PDB entry 3S1N | X-ray diffraction, 3.10 A resolution | chains A and B of the 12 polymer chains in the assembly

== Chain A ==
Molecule: DNA-directed RNA polymerase II subunit RPB1
From: Saccharomyces cerevisiae
Notes: EC 2.7.7.6
Reference sequence: P04050 (RPB1_YEAST); numbering as in UniProt (aligned over 1-1733)
Chain sequence (1733 residues; numbered 1 to 1733; the number before each row is that of its first residue):
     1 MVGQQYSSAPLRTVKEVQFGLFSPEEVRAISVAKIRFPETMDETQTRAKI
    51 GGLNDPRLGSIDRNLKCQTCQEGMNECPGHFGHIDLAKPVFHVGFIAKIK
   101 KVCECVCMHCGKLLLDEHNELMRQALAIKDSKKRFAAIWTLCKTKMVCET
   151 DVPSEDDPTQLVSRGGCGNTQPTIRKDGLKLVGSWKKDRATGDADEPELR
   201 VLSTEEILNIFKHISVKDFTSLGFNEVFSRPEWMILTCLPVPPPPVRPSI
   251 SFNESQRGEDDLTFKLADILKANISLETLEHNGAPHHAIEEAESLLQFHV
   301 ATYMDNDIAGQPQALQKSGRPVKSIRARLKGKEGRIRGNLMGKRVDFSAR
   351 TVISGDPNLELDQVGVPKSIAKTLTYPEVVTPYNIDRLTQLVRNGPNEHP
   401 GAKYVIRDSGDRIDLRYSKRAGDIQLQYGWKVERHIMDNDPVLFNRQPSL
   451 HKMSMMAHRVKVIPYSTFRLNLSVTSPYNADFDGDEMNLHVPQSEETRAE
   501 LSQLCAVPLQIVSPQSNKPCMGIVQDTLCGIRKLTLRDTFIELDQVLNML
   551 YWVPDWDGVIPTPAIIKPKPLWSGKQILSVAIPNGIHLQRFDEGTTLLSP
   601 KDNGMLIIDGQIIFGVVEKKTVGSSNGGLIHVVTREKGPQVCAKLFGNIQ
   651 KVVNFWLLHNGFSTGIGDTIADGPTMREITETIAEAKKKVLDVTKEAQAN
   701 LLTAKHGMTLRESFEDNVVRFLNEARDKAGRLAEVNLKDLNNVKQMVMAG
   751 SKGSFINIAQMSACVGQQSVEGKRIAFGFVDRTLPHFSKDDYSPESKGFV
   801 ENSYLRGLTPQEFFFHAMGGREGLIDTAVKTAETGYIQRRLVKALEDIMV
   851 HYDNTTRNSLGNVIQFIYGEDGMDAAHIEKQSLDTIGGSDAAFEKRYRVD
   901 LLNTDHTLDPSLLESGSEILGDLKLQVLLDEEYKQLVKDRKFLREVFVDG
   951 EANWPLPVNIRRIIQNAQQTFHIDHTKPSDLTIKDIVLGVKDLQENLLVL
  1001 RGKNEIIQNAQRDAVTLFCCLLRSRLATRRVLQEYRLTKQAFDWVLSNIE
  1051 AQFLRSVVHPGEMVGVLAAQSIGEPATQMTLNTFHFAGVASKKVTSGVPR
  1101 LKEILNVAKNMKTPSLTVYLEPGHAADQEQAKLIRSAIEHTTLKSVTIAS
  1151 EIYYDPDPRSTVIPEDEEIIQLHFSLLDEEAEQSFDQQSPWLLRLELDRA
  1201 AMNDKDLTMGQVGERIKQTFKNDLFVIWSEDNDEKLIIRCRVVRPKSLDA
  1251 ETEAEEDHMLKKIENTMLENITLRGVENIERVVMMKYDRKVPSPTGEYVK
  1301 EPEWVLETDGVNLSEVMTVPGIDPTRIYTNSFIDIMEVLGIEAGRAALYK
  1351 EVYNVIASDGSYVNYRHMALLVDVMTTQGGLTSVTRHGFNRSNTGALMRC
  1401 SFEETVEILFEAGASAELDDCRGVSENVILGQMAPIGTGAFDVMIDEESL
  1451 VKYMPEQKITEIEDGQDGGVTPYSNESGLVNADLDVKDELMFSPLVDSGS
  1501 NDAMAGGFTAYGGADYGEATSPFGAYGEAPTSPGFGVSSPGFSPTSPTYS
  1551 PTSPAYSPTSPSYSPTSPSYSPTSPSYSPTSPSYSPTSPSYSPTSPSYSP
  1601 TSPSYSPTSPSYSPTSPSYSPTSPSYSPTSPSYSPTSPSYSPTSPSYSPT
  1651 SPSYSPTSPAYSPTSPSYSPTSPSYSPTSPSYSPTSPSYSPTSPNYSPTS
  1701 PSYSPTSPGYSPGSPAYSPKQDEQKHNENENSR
Disordered / not traced: 1-2, 155-160, 187-198, 1177-1186, 1244-1253, 1446-1733
Curated features (UniProtKB/Swiss-Prot):
  - region: P248 to D260 (Lid loop), N306 to K323 (Rudder loop), P810 to E822 (Bridging helix)
  - binding site (Zn(2+)): C67, C70, C77, H80, C107, C110, C148, C167
  - binding site (Mg(2+)): D481, D483, D485
  - modified residue: T1471 (Phosphothreonine)
  - cross-link (Glycyl lysine isopeptide (Lys-Gly)): K695 (interchain with G-Cter in ubiquitin), K1246 (interchain with G-Cter in ubiquitin), K1350 (interchain with G-Cter in ubiquitin)
  - natural variant: S1653 to P1659 (deletion: In strain: A364A)
  - mutagenesis: K1246 (K1246R: Impairs ubiquitination during transcription stress)
Metal / ion sites: Zn2+ site 1: C67, C70, C77, H80; Zn2+ site 2: C107, C110, C148, C167; Mg2+: D481, D483, D485 (shared with 1 residue of chain R)

== Chain B ==
Molecule: DNA-directed RNA polymerase II subunit RPB2
From: Saccharomyces cerevisiae
Notes: EC 2.7.7.6
Reference sequence: P08518 (RPB2_YEAST); residues 1-1224 here = UniProt positions 1-1224
Chain sequence (1224 residues; each row starts with the number of its first residue):
     1 MSDLANSEKYYDEDPYGFEDESAPITAEDSWAVISAFFREKGLVSQQLDS
    51 FNQFVDYTLQDIICEDSTLILEQLAQHTTESDNISRKYEISFGKIYVTKP
   101 MVNESDGVTHALYPQEARLRNLTYSSGLFVDVKKRTYEAIDVPGRELKYE
   151 LIAEESEDDSESGKVFIGRLPIMLRSKNCYLSEATESDLYKLKECPFDMG
   201 GYFIINGSEKVLIAQERSAGNIVQVFKKAAPSPISHVAEIRSALEKGSRF
   251 ISTLQVKLYGREGSSARTIKATLPYIKQDIPIVIIFRALGIIPDGEILEH
   301 ICYDVNDWQMLEMLKPCVEDGFVIQDRETALDFIGRRGTALGIKKEKRIQ
   351 YAKDILQKEFLPHITQLEGFESRKAFFLGYMINRLLLCALDRKDQDDRDH
   401 FGKKRLDLAGPLLAQLFKTLFKKLTKDIFRYMQRTVEEAHDFNMKLAINA
   451 KTITSGLKYALATGNWGEQKKAMSSRAGVSQVLNRYTYSSTLSHLRRTNT
   501 PIGRDGKLAKPRQLHNTHWGLVCPAETPEGQACGLVKNLSLMSCISVGTD
   551 PMPIITFLSEWGMEPLEDYVPHQSPDATRVFVNGVWHGVHRNPARLMETL
   601 RTLRRKGDINPEVSMIRDIREKELKIFTDAGRVYRPLFIVEDDESLGHKE
   651 LKVRKGHIAKLMATEYQDIEGGFEDVEEYTWSSLLNEGLVEYIDAEEEES
   701 ILIAMQPEDLEPAEANEENDLDVDPAKRIRVSHHATTFTHCEIHPSMILG
   751 VAASIIPFPDHNQSPRNTYQSAMGKQAMGVFLTNYNVRMDTMANILYYPQ
   801 KPLGTTRAMEYLKFRELPAGQNAIVAIACYSGYNQEDSMIMNQSSIDRGL
   851 FRSLFFRSYMDQEKKYGMSITETFEKPQRTNTLRMKHGTYDKLDDDGLIA
   901 PGVRVSGEDVIIGKTTPISPDEEELGQRTAYHSKRDASTPLRSTENGIVD
   951 QVLVTTNQDGLKFVKVRVRTTKIPQIGDKFASRHGQKGTIGITYRREDMP
  1001 FTAEGIVPDLIINPHAIPSRMTVAHLIECLLSKVAALSGNEGDASPFTDI
  1051 TVEGISKLLREHGYQSRGFEVMYNGHTGKKLMAQIFFGPTYYQRLRHMVD
  1101 DKIHARARGPMQVLTRQPVEGRSRDGGLRFGEMERDCMIAHGAASFLKER
  1151 LMEASDAFRVHICGICGLMTVIAKLNHNQFECKGCDNKIDIYQIHIPYAA
  1201 KLLFQELMAMNITPRLYTDRSRDF
Disordered / not traced: 1-19, 71-88, 142-163, 336-344, 438-445, 503-508, 669-677, 716-721, 920-932
Metal / ion sites: Zn2+: C1163, C1166, C1182, C1185

== Chain A / chain B interface ==
Residue-residue contacts - 461 pairs, chain A then chain B:
  Q4(A) - F1158(B)
  Q4(A) - R1159(B)  hydrogen bond
  Q5(A) - R1159(B)  hydrogen bond (backbone-side chain)
  Q5(A) - L1175(B)
  Y6(A) - L1175(B)
  S7(A) - R1159(B)
  S7(A) - H1161(B)
  S7(A) - Q1193(B)  hydrogen bond (backbone-side chain)
  S8(A) - N1178(B)  hydrogen bond
  S8(A) - F1180(B)
  A9(A) - I1191(B)
  A9(A) - Y1192(B)
  A9(A) - Q1193(B)  hydrogen bond (backbone-side chain)
  P10(A) - I1191(B)
  P10(A) - Y1192(B)
  P10(A) - Q1193(B)  hydrogen bond (backbone-backbone)
  L11(A) - Q1193(B)
  L11(A) - I1194(B)  hydrophobic
  L11(A) - H1195(B)
  R12(A) - Y1192(B)  hydrogen bond
  R12(A) - Q1193(B)  hydrogen bond (backbone-backbone)
  R12(A) - I1194(B)
  R12(A) - T1218(B)
  T13(A) - T1218(B)
  V14(A) - L1216(B)  hydrophobic
  V14(A) - Y1217(B)
  K15(A) - Y1217(B)  hydrogen bond (backbone-backbone)
  K15(A) - T1218(B)
  K15(A) - D1219(B)
  K15(A) - R1220(B)
  E16(A) - R1215(B)
  E16(A) - L1216(B)
  E16(A) - Y1217(B)  hydrogen bond (backbone-backbone)
  E16(A) - D1219(B)
  E16(A) - R1220(B)
  E16(A) - S1221(B)
  V17(A) - R1215(B)
  Q18(A) - T1213(B)
  Q18(A) - R1215(B)  hydrogen bond (backbone-backbone)
  Q18(A) - Y1217(B)
  F19(A) - T1213(B)
  G20(A) - I1212(B)
  G20(A) - T1213(B)  hydrogen bond (backbone-backbone)
  L21(A) - N1211(B)
  L21(A) - T1213(B)
  F22(A) - M1208(B)
  F22(A) - N1211(B)  hydrogen bond (backbone-backbone)
  F22(A) - I1212(B)
  F22(A) - T1213(B)
  E26(A) - L1168(B)
  E26(A) - R1215(B)  salt bridge
  A29(A) - K1183(B)
  A29(A) - G1184(B)
  I30(A) - T1170(B)
  I30(A) - K1183(B)
  I30(A) - G1184(B)
  S31(A) - K1183(B)  hydrogen bond (backbone-side chain)
  V32(A) - K1183(B)
  T69(A) - K1174(B)
  C70(A) - I1172(B)  hydrophobic
  C70(A) - A1173(B)
  C70(A) - K1174(B)
  Q71(A) - H1177(B)
  E72(A) - L1175(B)
  E72(A) - N1176(B)
  N75(A) - R1116(B)  hydrogen bond
  E76(A) - R1159(B)  salt bridge
  E76(A) - L1175(B)
  P78(A) - K1201(B)  hydrogen bond (backbone-side chain)
  P78(A) - Q1205(B)  hydrogen bond (backbone-side chain)
  G79(A) - Q1205(B)  hydrogen bond (backbone-side chain)
  F81(A) - Q1205(B)
  F81(A) - M1208(B)  hydrophobic
  F81(A) - A1209(B)
  H92(A) - M1210(B)
  F228(A) - R1215(B)
  F228(A) - Y1217(B)
  W233(A) - N1211(B)
  L236(A) - N1211(B)
  C238(A) - N1211(B)
  L239(A) - A1209(B)
  P240(A) - M1208(B)
  P240(A) - N1211(B)
  P242(A) - A1209(B)  hydrophobic
  P243(A) - Q1205(B)
  P245(A) - L1114(B)
  P245(A) - Y1198(B)
  P245(A) - K1201(B)
  P245(A) - L1202(B)
  V246(A) - L1114(B)
  V246(A) - L1202(B)  hydrophobic
  V246(A) - Q1205(B)
  P248(A) - V1113(B)  hydrophobic
  P248(A) - L1114(B)
  I250(A) - V1113(B)  hydrophobic
  E254(A) - R884(B)  salt bridge
  E254(A) - I918(B)
  E254(A) - R935(B)
  S255(A) - I918(B)
  Y303(A) - A1209(B)
  M304(A) - M1210(B)  hydrophobic
  R320(A) - K471(B)  hydrogen bond (backbone-side chain)
  I325(A) - E1206(B)
  I325(A) - M1210(B)  hydrophobic
  R328(A) - E1206(B)  salt bridge
  L329(A) - L1203(B)  hydrophobic
  L329(A) - E1206(B)
  R335(A) - L1114(B)
  R335(A) - T1115(B)
  R335(A) - L1202(B)
  R335(A) - L1203(B)
  R335(A) - E1206(B)  salt bridge
  I336(A) - L1203(B)  hydrophobic
  R337(A) - R1129(B)  hydrogen bond (backbone-side chain)
  R337(A) - E1132(B)  salt bridge
  G338(A) - R1129(B)  hydrogen bond (backbone-side chain)
  N339(A) - T1115(B)
  N339(A) - Q1117(B)  hydrogen bond (backbone-side chain)
  N339(A) - A1199(B)
  L340(A) - A1199(B)  hydrophobic
  L340(A) - A1200(B)
  L340(A) - L1203(B)  hydrophobic
  M341(A) - E1132(B)
  M341(A) - R1135(B)
  G342(A) - R1129(B)  hydrogen bond (backbone-side chain)
  G342(A) - F1130(B)
  G342(A) - G1131(B)
  K343(A) - Q1117(B)
  K343(A) - L1128(B)
  K343(A) - R1129(B)
  K343(A) - F1130(B)  hydrogen bond (backbone-backbone)
  K343(A) - L1151(B)  hydrogen bond (side chain-backbone)
  K343(A) - S1155(B)
  K343(A) - D1156(B)  salt bridge
  K343(A) - P1197(B)
  R344(A) - P1118(B)
  R344(A) - V1119(B)
  R344(A) - E1120(B)
  R344(A) - G1127(B)  hydrogen bond (side chain-backbone)
  R344(A) - L1128(B)
  R344(A) - R1129(B)
  R344(A) - S1155(B)  hydrogen bond (backbone-side chain)
  V345(A) - P1118(B)  hydrophobic
  V345(A) - G1127(B)
  V345(A) - L1128(B)  hydrogen bond (backbone-backbone)
  V345(A) - R1150(B)
  V345(A) - S1155(B)
  D346(A) - R1106(B)  salt bridge
  D346(A) - R1108(B)
  D346(A) - G1109(B)
  D346(A) - M1111(B)
  D346(A) - P1118(B)
  D346(A) - R1150(B)  hydrogen bond (backbone-side chain)
  D346(A) - A1154(B)
  D346(A) - S1155(B)
  F347(A) - R1106(B)  hydrogen bond (backbone-backbone)
  F347(A) - A1107(B)  hydrophobic
  F347(A) - R1108(B)
  F347(A) - R1150(B)
  S348(A) - A1105(B)
  S348(A) - R1106(B)  hydrogen bond (backbone-backbone)
  S348(A) - L1128(B)  hydrogen bond (side chain-backbone)
  A349(A) - H1104(B)
  A349(A) - A1105(B)  hydrophobic
  A349(A) - L1128(B)
  R350(A) - K1102(B)
  R350(A) - I1103(B)
  R350(A) - H1104(B)  hydrogen bond (backbone-backbone)
  R350(A) - L1128(B)
  T351(A) - V1099(B)
  T351(A) - I1103(B)
  V352(A) - G977(B)
  V352(A) - V1099(B)  hydrophobic
  V352(A) - K1102(B)
  S354(A) - I976(B)
  S354(A) - I990(B)
  G355(A) - Y833(B)
  D356(A) - Y833(B)  hydrogen bond
  P357(A) - S831(B)
  P357(A) - G832(B)
  P357(A) - Y833(B)  hydrophobic
  N358(A) - Y833(B)  hydrogen bond
  I370(A) - I1103(B)  hydrophobic
  T373(A) - A1105(B)
  T373(A) - A1107(B)
  L374(A) - R1106(B)
  L374(A) - A1107(B)  hydrophobic
  R412(A) - R1108(B)
  E433(A) - R1108(B)  salt bridge
  L443(A) - M1138(B)  hydrophobic
  L443(A) - F1146(B)  hydrophobic
  N445(A) - E1134(B)
  Q447(A) - R1129(B)
  Q447(A) - E1134(B)
  S449(A) - M1133(B)
  S449(A) - E1134(B)  hydrogen bond
  S449(A) - C1137(B)
  H451(A) - C1137(B)  hydrogen bond (backbone-side chain)
  K452(A) - A1140(B)
  K452(A) - H1141(B)  hydrogen bond (backbone-side chain)
  M455(A) - F1130(B)  hydrophobic
  M455(A) - E1134(B)
  M455(A) - C1137(B)  hydrophobic
  M455(A) - M1138(B)  hydrophobic
  M455(A) - H1141(B)
  Y465(A) - I976(B)  hydrophobic
  S466(A) - Q975(B)
  S466(A) - V1099(B)
  S466(A) - D1100(B)  hydrogen bond
  S466(A) - I1103(B)
  T467(A) - I976(B)
  T467(A) - G977(B)
  T467(A) - V1099(B)
  R469(A) - Y833(B)
  R469(A) - G991(B)  hydrogen bond (side chain-backbone)
  L472(A) - Q835(B)
  L472(A) - E836(B)
  T475(A) - E836(B)  hydrogen bond
  D481(A) - E836(B)
  D481(A) - D837(B)
  F482(A) - Q835(B)
  F482(A) - E836(B)  hydrogen bond (backbone-backbone)
  F482(A) - D837(B)
  F482(A) - S838(B)
  F482(A) - T989(B)  hydrogen bond (backbone-side chain)
  D483(A) - D837(B)
  D483(A) - K979(B)
  D483(A) - K987(B)
  G484(A) - K979(B)
  G484(A) - T989(B)
  G484(A) - K1102(B)
  E486(A) - K1102(B)  salt bridge
  N488(A) - L1128(B)
  N488(A) - R1129(B)
  H490(A) - F1130(B)
  H490(A) - R1150(B)  hydrogen bond
  V491(A) - R1150(B)  hydrogen bond (backbone-side chain)
  P492(A) - E1149(B)
  Q493(A) - E1149(B)  hydrogen bond (backbone-side chain)
  S494(A) - E1149(B)  hydrogen bond (backbone-side chain)
  T497(A) - F1146(B)
  T497(A) - E1149(B)  hydrogen bond
  E500(A) - A1143(B)
  E500(A) - A1144(B)
  E500(A) - S1145(B)  hydrogen bond
  E500(A) - F1146(B)  hydrogen bond (side chain-backbone)
  L501(A) - F1146(B)  hydrophobic
  L504(A) - H1141(B)
  L504(A) - G1142(B)
  C505(A) - M1138(B)  hydrophobic
  C505(A) - H1141(B)
  Q510(A) - H1141(B)  hydrogen bond
  V524(A) - E836(B)
  Q525(A) - Q835(B)
  Q525(A) - E836(B)  hydrogen bond (side chain-backbone)
  Q525(A) - H1015(B)  hydrogen bond (backbone-side chain)
  D526(A) - C829(B)  hydrogen bond
  D526(A) - G832(B)
  D526(A) - Q835(B)  hydrogen bond (backbone-side chain)
  D526(A) - N1013(B)  hydrogen bond
  D526(A) - H1015(B)
  T527(A) - Q835(B)
  C529(A) - H1015(B)
  L657(A) - C829(B)  hydrophobic
  L658(A) - Y830(B)
  L658(A) - S831(B)
  L658(A) - N1074(B)  hydrogen bond (backbone-side chain)
  L658(A) - H1076(B)
  L658(A) - L1081(B)
  H659(A) - N1074(B)  hydrogen bond
  H659(A) - T1077(B)
  H659(A) - L1081(B)
  N660(A) - L1081(B)
  N660(A) - M1082(B)  hydrogen bond (backbone-backbone)
  N660(A) - A1083(B)  hydrogen bond (backbone-backbone)
  G661(A) - A1083(B)
  F662(A) - A828(B)
  F662(A) - C829(B)  hydrogen bond (backbone-backbone)
  F662(A) - P1014(B)
  S663(A) - I827(B)  hydrogen bond (side chain-backbone)
  S663(A) - P1014(B)
  S663(A) - Q1084(B)
  S663(A) - I1085(B)
  S663(A) - F1086(B)  hydrogen bond (side chain-backbone)
  T664(A) - I827(B)
  T664(A) - P1014(B)
  T664(A) - F1086(B)
  G665(A) - L1026(B)
  G665(A) - F1069(B)
  G665(A) - F1086(B)
  I666(A) - V1023(B)  hydrophobic
  I666(A) - L1026(B)  hydrophobic
  I666(A) - I1027(B)  hydrophobic
  I666(A) - L1030(B)  hydrophobic
  I666(A) - V1052(B)  hydrophobic
  I666(A) - R1067(B)
  I666(A) - F1086(B)
  G667(A) - R1067(B)
  D668(A) - F1069(B)
  I670(A) - R1067(B)
  N742(A) - F1069(B)
  M746(A) - P1014(B)
  M746(A) - H1015(B)  hydrogen bond
  M746(A) - P1018(B)  hydrophobic
  S751(A) - H1015(B)
  K752(A) - H1015(B)
  K752(A) - P1018(B)
  K752(A) - S1019(B)
  N757(A) - P1018(B)
  N757(A) - S1019(B)
  N757(A) - M1021(B)
  Q760(A) - M1021(B)
  M761(A) - P1018(B)
  M761(A) - M1021(B)  hydrophobic
  M761(A) - V1023(B)  hydrophobic
  E771(A) - K510(B)  salt bridge
  I775(A) - N516(B)
  A776(A) - N516(B)
  G778(A) - D397(B)
  G778(A) - H400(B)
  G778(A) - H515(B)
  G778(A) - N516(B)
  F779(A) - N516(B)
  F779(A) - T517(B)
  F779(A) - E698(B)
  F779(A) - E699(B)
  V780(A) - E699(B)  hydrogen bond (backbone-side chain)
  D781(A) - R620(B)  salt bridge
  R782(A) - E698(B)  hydrogen bond (side chain-backbone)
  R782(A) - E699(B)  hydrogen bond (side chain-backbone)
  R782(A) - S700(B)
  R782(A) - I701(B)  hydrogen bond (side chain-backbone)
  R782(A) - L702(B)
  T783(A) - N516(B)
  P785(A) - E698(B)
  P785(A) - I701(B)
  P785(A) - L702(B)
  P785(A) - I703(B)  hydrogen bond (backbone-backbone)
  H786(A) - W519(B)  hydrogen bond
  H786(A) - L702(B)
  H786(A) - I703(B)
  H786(A) - M705(B)
  H786(A) - E742(B)  salt bridge
  F787(A) - L702(B)
  S788(A) - A735(B)
  K789(A) - R620(B)
  E795(A) - V731(B)
  E801(A) - I729(B)
  N802(A) - R728(B)
  N802(A) - I729(B)  hydrogen bond (side chain-backbone)
  Y804(A) - H761(B)  hydrogen bond (backbone-side chain)
  Y804(A) - N762(B)
  Y804(A) - Q763(B)
  Y804(A) - M1021(B)  hydrophobic
  Y804(A) - V1023(B)  hydrophobic
  L805(A) - H761(B)  hydrogen bond (backbone-side chain)
  L805(A) - V1023(B)  hydrophobic
  L805(A) - V1052(B)  hydrophobic
  R806(A) - P725(B)  hydrogen bond (side chain-backbone)
  R806(A) - A726(B)
  R806(A) - K727(B)
  R806(A) - R728(B)
  R806(A) - I729(B)
  R806(A) - H761(B)
  G807(A) - R728(B)
  G807(A) - D760(B)
  G807(A) - H761(B)
  L808(A) - R728(B)  hydrogen bond (backbone-side chain)
  L808(A) - D760(B)  hydrogen bond (backbone-backbone)
  L808(A) - F1047(B)
  T809(A) - I729(B)
  T809(A) - R730(B)
  T809(A) - F1047(B)
  P810(A) - W519(B)
  P810(A) - M705(B)  hydrophobic
  P810(A) - P745(B)  hydrophobic
  P810(A) - F1047(B)
  Q811(A) - M705(B)
  F813(A) - L749(B)  hydrophobic
  F813(A) - P759(B)
  F813(A) - D760(B)
  F813(A) - N767(B)
  F813(A) - F1047(B)  hydrophobic
  F814(A) - L514(B)  hydrophobic
  F814(A) - H515(B)
  F814(A) - N516(B)
  F814(A) - W519(B)  hydrophobic
  H816(A) - Q763(B)
  H816(A) - S764(B)  hydrogen bond (side chain-backbone)
  A817(A) - L514(B)  hydrophobic
  A817(A) - P524(B)  hydrophobic
  A817(A) - S764(B)
  M818(A) - Q513(B)  hydrogen bond (backbone-side chain)
  M818(A) - L514(B)
  M818(A) - N516(B)
  G820(A) - S764(B)
  R821(A) - R512(B)  hydrogen bond (side chain-backbone)
  R821(A) - Q513(B)
  R821(A) - L514(B)
  R821(A) - C523(B)
  R821(A) - P524(B)  hydrogen bond (side chain-backbone)
  R821(A) - A525(B)
  R821(A) - T527(B)
  E822(A) - Q513(B)
  L824(A) - C533(B)  hydrophobic
  L824(A) - P765(B)  hydrophobic
  L824(A) - T768(B)
  L824(A) - Y769(B)
  I825(A) - R512(B)
  I825(A) - C533(B)  hydrophobic
  A828(A) - G530(B)
  R839(A) - E1132(B)  salt bridge
  V842(A) - D1136(B)
  K843(A) - R1135(B)
  E846(A) - R1135(B)  salt bridge
  M1063(A) - I1139(B)
  V1066(A) - D1136(B)
  V1066(A) - I1139(B)  hydrophobic
  V1066(A) - A1140(B)  hydrophobic
  Q1070(A) - D1136(B)
  Q1070(A) - C1137(B)
  Q1070(A) - A1140(B)
  K1144(A) - E262(B)  salt bridge
  K1261(A) - S265(B)
  N1265(A) - G263(B)
  N1265(A) - S264(B)
  N1265(A) - S265(B)  hydrogen bond (side chain-backbone)
  E1269(A) - E262(B)
  E1269(A) - G263(B)
  V1406(A) - M1210(B)  hydrophobic
  L1409(A) - L1207(B)  hydrophobic
  F1410(A) - M1210(B)  hydrophobic
  F1410(A) - I1212(B)  hydrophobic
  D1420(A) - R1220(B)  hydrogen bond (backbone-side chain)
  R1422(A) - R1220(B)
  V1424(A) - I1139(B)  hydrophobic
  V1428(A) - R1135(B)
  V1428(A) - L1151(B)  hydrophobic
  I1429(A) - P1197(B)
  I1429(A) - A1200(B)
  L1430(A) - H1195(B)
  L1430(A) - I1196(B)
  L1430(A) - P1197(B)
  L1430(A) - L1216(B)  hydrophobic
  G1431(A) - K1148(B)
  G1431(A) - M1152(B)
  G1431(A) - H1195(B)
  G1431(A) - P1197(B)
  Q1432(A) - K1148(B)
  M1433(A) - A1144(B)  hydrophobic
  M1433(A) - S1145(B)
  M1433(A) - K1148(B)
  A1434(A) - A1144(B)
  I1436(A) - I1139(B)  hydrophobic
  I1436(A) - G1142(B)
  I1436(A) - A1144(B)
  G1437(A) - G1142(B)
  T1438(A) - G1142(B)  hydrogen bond (backbone-backbone)
  T1438(A) - A1144(B)
  T1438(A) - S1145(B)
  G1439(A) - A1144(B)
Interface residues without a listed pair, chain A (218 interface residues in all): V27, Q68, C77, H80, I353, T375, P448, A480, T669, V743, G753, V770, L784, Q838, S1401, G1413, S1425
Interface residues without a listed pair, chain B (199 interface residues in all): A266, H518, Q531, G534, A695, I748, N834, G988, I992, I1017, V1160, F1204, P1214

== Overview ==
Chain A and chain B form an interface of 218 and 199 residues respectively; the contacts include 83 hydrogen
bonds and 16 salt bridges. Among the polar pairs are E26(A)-R1215(B), E76(A)-R1159(B) and E254(A)-R884(B).
Chain A is DNA-directed RNA polymerase II subunit RPB1 and chain B is DNA-directed RNA polymerase II subunit
RPB2, both from Saccharomyces cerevisiae; the structure, RNA Polymerase II Initiation Complex with a 5-nt RNA
(variant 2), was determined by X-ray diffraction together with 3RZD, 3RZO, 3S14, 3S15, 3S16, 3S17 and 5
further entries from the same study.
